PDB entry 7TKJ | electron microscopy, 7.50 A resolution (low resolution: residue-level contacts below are approximate; hydrogen-bond / salt-bridge calls are withheld) | chains V and W of the 27 polymer chains in the assembly

== Chain V ==
Name: ATP synthase subunit d
Source organism: Saccharomyces cerevisiae
UniProtKB: P30902 (ATP7_YEAST); residues 1-173 here correspond to UniProt positions 2-174 (UniProt number = residue number + 1)
Amino-acid sequence (173 residues; row label = number of the first residue in the row):
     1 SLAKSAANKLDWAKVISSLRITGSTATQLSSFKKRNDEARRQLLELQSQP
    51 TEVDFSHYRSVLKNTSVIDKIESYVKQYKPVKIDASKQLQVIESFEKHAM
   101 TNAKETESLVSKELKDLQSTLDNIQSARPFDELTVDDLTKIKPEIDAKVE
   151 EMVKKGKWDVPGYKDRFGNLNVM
Not modelled in the structure: 1-2
Swiss-Prot annotation at these positions:
  - modified residue: Ser-1 (N-acetylserine)

== Chain W ==
Name: ATP synthase subunit f
Source organism: Saccharomyces cerevisiae
UniProtKB: Q06405 (ATPK_YEAST); residues 1-95 here correspond to UniProt positions 7-101 (UniProt number = residue number + 6)
Amino-acid sequence (95 residues; row label = number of the first residue in the row):
     1 VSTLIPPKVVSSKNIGSAPNAKRIANVVHFYKSLPQGPAPAIKANTRLAR
    51 YKAKYFDGDNASGKPLWHFALGIIAFGYSMEYYFHLRHHKGAEEH
Not modelled in the structure: 86-95

== Chain V / chain W interface ==
Contacting residue pairs (6):
  Gly-23(V) / Pro-7(W)
  Arg-128(V) / Leu-34(W)
  Arg-128(V) / Pro-35(W)
  Asp-131(V) / Pro-35(W)
  Glu-132(V) / Pro-35(W)
  Glu-132(V) / Gln-36(W)
Also at the interface, not in a pair above, chain V (10 interface residues in all): Thr-22, Ser-30, Asn-102, Pro-129, Leu-133, Thr-134
Also at the interface, not in a pair above, chain W (7 interface residues in all): Ser-2, Lys-8, Gly-37

== Overview ==
Chain V and chain W form an interface of 10 and 7 residues respectively.
Here chain V is ATP synthase subunit d and chain W is ATP synthase subunit f, both from Saccharomyces
cerevisiae. Entry 7TKJ (Yeast ATP synthase State 2catalytic(d) with 10 mM ATP backbone model) was determined
by electron microscopy together with 7TJS, 7TJT, 7TJU, 7TJV, 7TJW, 7TJX and 30 further entries from the same
study.
